7Q44 - chains A and B; structure by X-ray diffraction, 2.20 A resolution.

Chain A:
Name: E3 ubiquitin-protein ligase HERC2
From: Homo sapiens
Notes: EC 2.3.2.26
UniProt: O95714 (HERC2_HUMAN); numbering as in UniProt (aligned over 2941-3342)
Sequence (405 residues; row label = number of the first residue in the row):
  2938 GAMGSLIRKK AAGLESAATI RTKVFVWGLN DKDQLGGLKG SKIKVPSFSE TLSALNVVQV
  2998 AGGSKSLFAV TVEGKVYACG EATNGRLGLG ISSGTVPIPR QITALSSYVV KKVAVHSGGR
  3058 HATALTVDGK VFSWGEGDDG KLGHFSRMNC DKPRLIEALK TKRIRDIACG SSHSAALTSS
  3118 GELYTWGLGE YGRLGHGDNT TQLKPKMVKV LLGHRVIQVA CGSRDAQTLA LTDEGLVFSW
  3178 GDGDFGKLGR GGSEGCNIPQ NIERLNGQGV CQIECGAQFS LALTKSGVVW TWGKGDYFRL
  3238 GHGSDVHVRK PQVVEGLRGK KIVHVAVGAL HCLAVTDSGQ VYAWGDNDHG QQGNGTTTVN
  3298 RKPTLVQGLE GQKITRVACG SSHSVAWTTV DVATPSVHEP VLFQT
Not modelled in the structure: 2938-2957, 3327-3342
Construct notes: expression tag (2938-2940)

Chain B:
Name: Deubiquitinase USP35 peptide
Notes: EC 3.4.19.12
UniProt: Q9P2H5 (UBP35_HUMAN); numbering as in UniProt (aligned over 988-1002)
Sequence (15 residues; numbered 988 to 1002; the number before each row is that of its first residue):
   988 GFDEDKDEDE GSPGG
Not modelled in the structure: 988, 999-1002

Chain A / chain B interface:
Contacting residue pairs (28):
  Leu2966(A) with Asp994(B); Asp996(B)
  Asp2968(A) with Glu995(B); Asp996(B); Glu997(B), hydrogen bond (side chain-backbone)
  Lys2969(A) with Glu997(B), salt bridge
  Ser2978(A) with Asp996(B), hydrogen bond; Gly998(B)
  Lys2979(A) with Asp996(B), salt bridge
  Lys3002(A) with Asp994(B); Glu995(B), hydrogen bond (side chain-backbone); Glu997(B)
  Arg3161(A) with Glu991(B), hydrogen bond (side chain-backbone); Asp992(B), salt bridge
  Ala3214(A) with Asp992(B)
  Lys3231(A) with Asp990(B), salt bridge
  Tyr3234(A) with Phe989(B); Asp990(B); Lys993(B)
  Arg3236(A) with Asp990(B), salt bridge
  Ala3266(A) with Asp992(B)
  Leu3267(A) with Lys993(B)
  Asp3283(A) with Lys993(B), salt bridge
  Asp3285(A) with Lys993(B), salt bridge
  His3286(A) with Asp994(B), hydrogen bond (side chain-backbone); Asp996(B)
  Ser3318(A) with Asp994(B), hydrogen bond
  Ser3319(A) with Asp994(B), hydrogen bond
Interface residues without a listed pair, chain A (22 interface residues in all): Ser3001, Ser3160, Gln3215, Asp3233

Overview:
The interface between chain A and chain B involves 22 residues on one side and 10 on the other; the contacts
include 7 hydrogen bonds and 7 salt bridges. Polar contacts include Lys2969(A)-Glu997(B), Lys2979(A)-Asp996(B)
and Arg3161(A)-Asp992(B).
Chain A is E3 ubiquitin-protein ligase HERC2 (Homo sapiens) and chain B is Deubiquitinase USP35 peptide; the
structure, Crystal structure of RCC1-Like domain 2 of ubiquitin ligase HERC2 in complex with DXDKDED motif of
..., was determined by X-ray diffraction.
